Entry 4IMS (X-ray diffraction, 2.15 A resolution); this record covers chains A and B.

# Chain A (and B)
Name: Nitric oxide synthase, brain
Source organism: Rattus norvegicus
Notes: EC 1.14.13.39; chain B of this document is another copy of the same molecule, construct and numbering; everything in this record applies to it too
UniProtKB: P29476 (NOS1_RAT); residue numbers follow UniProt; this construct covers 297-718
Sequence (422 residues; numbered 297 to 718; the number before each row is that of its first residue):
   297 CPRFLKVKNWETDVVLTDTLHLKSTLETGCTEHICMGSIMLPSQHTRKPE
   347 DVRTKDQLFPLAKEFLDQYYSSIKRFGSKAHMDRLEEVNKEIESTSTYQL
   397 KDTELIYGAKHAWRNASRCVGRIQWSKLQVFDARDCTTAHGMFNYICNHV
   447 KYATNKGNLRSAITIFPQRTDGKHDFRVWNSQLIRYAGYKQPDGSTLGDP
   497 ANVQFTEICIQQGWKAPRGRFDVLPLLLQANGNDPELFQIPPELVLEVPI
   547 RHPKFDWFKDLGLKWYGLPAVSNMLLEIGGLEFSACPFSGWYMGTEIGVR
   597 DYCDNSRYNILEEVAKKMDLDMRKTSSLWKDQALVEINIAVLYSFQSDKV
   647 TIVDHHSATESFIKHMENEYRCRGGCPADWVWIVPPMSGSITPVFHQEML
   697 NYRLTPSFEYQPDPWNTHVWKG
Disordered / not traced: 297-298, 339-349, 717-718 (chain B: 297-298, 339-347)
Curated features (UniProtKB/Swiss-Prot):
  - binding site ((6R)-L-erythro-5,6,7,8-tetrahydrobiopterin): Ser334, Val677, Trp678, Phe691
  - binding site (heme b): Cys415, Tyr706
  - binding site (L-arginine): Gln478, Trp587, Tyr588, Glu592
  - mutagenesis: Tyr588 (Y588F: No decrease in nitric-oxide synthase activity; Y588H: 50% decrease of nitric-oxide synthase activity; Y588S: 30% decrease of nitric-oxide synthase activity)
Bound ions: Zn2+ site 1: Cys326, Cys331 (shared with Cys326(B), Cys331(B) of chain B); heme Fe near Cys415 (its only coordinating residue here); Zn2+ site 2: Asp600 (shared with His692(B) of chain B); Zn2+ site 3: His692 (shared with Asp600(B) of chain B)
Ligand contacts:
  - 12S (6,6'-{[5-(3-aminopropyl)benzene-1,3-diyl]diethane-2,1-diyl}bis(4-methylpyridin-2-amine)), molecule 1: Trp306, Phe691, His692
  - 12S, molecule 2: Met336, Gln478, Arg481, Pro565, Val567, Phe584, Ser585, Gly586, Trp587, Tyr588, Met589, Glu592, Arg596, Asp597, Arg603, Val677, Trp678
  - heme (HEM): Trp409, Ala412, Arg414, Cys415, Val416, Gly417, Gln420, Leu424, Ser457, Met570, Phe584, Ser585, Gly586, Trp587, Tyr588, Met589, Glu592, Arg596, Val649, Trp678, Phe704, Tyr706
From the paper describing this entry:
  - binding site for 12S: Glu592, Asp597, Trp678
  - Zn2+ coordination: Asp600, His692
  - contacts within the chain: Glu592-Arg596 (salt bridge)

# How chain A and chain B interact
Pairs across the interface - 122 pairs, chain A then chain B:
  Leu301(A) - Ile330(B)  hydrophobic
  Val303(A) - Ile335(B)  hydrophobic
  Trp306(A) - Met336(B)
  Glu307(A) - Asp600(B)
  Glu307(A) - Asn601(B)  hydrogen bond (side chain-backbone)
  Glu307(A) - Ser602(B)  hydrogen bond
  His317(A) - Ile330(B)
  Ser320(A) - His329(B)  hydrogen bond (side chain-backbone)
  Glu323(A) - Glu328(B)
  Thr324(A) - Thr327(B)  hydrogen bond (side chain-backbone)
  Thr324(A) - Glu328(B)  hydrogen bond (backbone-backbone)
  Thr324(A) - His329(B)
  Thr324(A) - Ile330(B)
  Thr324(A) - Cys331(B)
  Cys326(A) - Cys326(B)  hydrophobic
  Cys326(A) - Thr327(B)
  Cys326(A) - Glu328(B)
  Cys326(A) - Cys331(B)  hydrophobic
  Thr327(A) - Thr324(B)  hydrogen bond (backbone-side chain)
  Thr327(A) - Cys326(B)
  Glu328(A) - Glu323(B)
  Glu328(A) - Thr324(B)  hydrogen bond (backbone-backbone)
  Glu328(A) - Cys326(B)  hydrogen bond (backbone-backbone)
  Glu328(A) - Thr327(B)
  His329(A) - Ser320(B)  hydrogen bond (backbone-side chain)
  His329(A) - Thr321(B)
  His329(A) - Thr324(B)
  His329(A) - Tyr698(B)
  Ile330(A) - Leu301(B)  hydrophobic
  Ile330(A) - Thr324(B)
  Ile330(A) - Leu696(B)  hydrophobic
  Ile330(A) - Asn697(B)
  Ile330(A) - Tyr698(B)  hydrophobic
  Cys331(A) - Thr324(B)
  Cys331(A) - Cys326(B)  hydrophobic
  Cys331(A) - Cys331(B)  hydrophobic
  Cys331(A) - Asn697(B)  hydrogen bond (backbone-backbone)
  Met332(A) - Leu301(B)  hydrophobic
  Gly333(A) - Cys331(B)
  Ser334(A) - Trp676(B)
  Ser334(A) - Glu694(B)
  Ser334(A) - Met695(B)  hydrogen bond (side chain-backbone)
  Ile335(A) - Glu694(B)
  Ile335(A) - Met695(B)
  Ile335(A) - Leu696(B)  hydrophobic
  Met336(A) - Trp306(B)  hydrophobic
  Met336(A) - Glu694(B)  hydrogen bond (backbone-side chain)
  Val595(A) - Ser686(B)
  Asp600(A) - Glu307(B)
  Asp600(A) - Ser686(B)
  Asp600(A) - His692(B)  salt bridge
  Asn601(A) - Glu307(B)  hydrogen bond (backbone-side chain)
  Ser602(A) - Glu307(B)  hydrogen bond
  Leu607(A) - Ile687(B)  hydrophobic
  Lys620(A) - Gln642(B)
  Thr621(A) - Asp650(B)  hydrogen bond
  Thr621(A) - His652(B)
  Ser622(A) - Leu638(B)
  Ser622(A) - Gln642(B)  hydrogen bond
  Ser622(A) - Asp650(B)  hydrogen bond (backbone-side chain)
  Ser623(A) - Ile635(B)
  Leu624(A) - Val631(B)
  Leu624(A) - Asn634(B)
  Leu624(A) - Ile635(B)
  Leu624(A) - Leu638(B)  hydrophobic
  Leu624(A) - His651(B)
  Lys626(A) - His652(B)
  Lys626(A) - Ile687(B)
  Asp627(A) - His651(B)  salt bridge
  Asp627(A) - His652(B)  salt bridge
  Asp627(A) - Met683(B)
  Asp627(A) - Ser684(B)  hydrogen bond
  Gln628(A) - Val631(B)
  Gln628(A) - Glu632(B)  hydrogen bond
  Gln628(A) - Ile635(B)
  Leu630(A) - Ile687(B)  hydrophobic
  Val631(A) - Asp627(B)
  Val631(A) - Gln628(B)
  Val631(A) - Val631(B)  hydrophobic
  Glu632(A) - Gln628(B)  hydrogen bond
  Asn634(A) - Leu624(B)
  Ile635(A) - Ser623(B)
  Ile635(A) - Leu624(B)  hydrophobic
  Ile635(A) - Gln628(B)
  Leu638(A) - Ser622(B)
  Leu638(A) - Leu624(B)  hydrophobic
  Gln642(A) - Ser622(B)  hydrogen bond
  Asp650(A) - Thr621(B)  hydrogen bond
  Asp650(A) - Ser622(B)  hydrogen bond (side chain-backbone)
  His651(A) - Leu624(B)
  His651(A) - Asp627(B)  salt bridge
  His652(A) - Thr621(B)
  His652(A) - Leu624(B)
  His652(A) - Lys626(B)
  His652(A) - Asp627(B)  salt bridge
  Trp676(A) - Ser334(B)
  Trp676(A) - Val677(B)  hydrophobic
  Val677(A) - Trp676(B)
  Pro682(A) - Ser684(B)
  Pro682(A) - Gly685(B)  hydrogen bond (backbone-backbone)
  Pro682(A) - Ser686(B)  hydrogen bond (backbone-backbone)
  Pro682(A) - Phe691(B)  hydrophobic
  Met683(A) - Asp627(B)
  Ser684(A) - Asp627(B)  hydrogen bond
  Ser684(A) - Pro682(B)
  Ser684(A) - Met683(B)
  Ser684(A) - Ser684(B)
  Gly685(A) - Pro682(B)  hydrogen bond (backbone-backbone)
  Ser686(A) - Val595(B)
  Ser686(A) - Pro682(B)  hydrogen bond (backbone-backbone)
  Ile687(A) - Leu607(B)  hydrophobic
  Ile687(A) - Lys626(B)
  Ile687(A) - Leu630(B)  hydrophobic
  His692(A) - Asp600(B)  salt bridge
  Glu694(A) - Ser334(B)
  Glu694(A) - Ile335(B)
  Glu694(A) - Met336(B)  hydrogen bond (side chain-backbone)
  Met695(A) - Ser334(B)  hydrogen bond (backbone-side chain)
  Asn697(A) - Ile330(B)
  Asn697(A) - Cys331(B)  hydrogen bond (backbone-backbone)
  Tyr698(A) - His329(B)
  Tyr698(A) - Ile330(B)  hydrophobic
Other interface residues (no listed pair), chain A (63 interface residues in all): Lys302, Thr321, Leu322, Leu337, Cys599, Ser653, Phe691, Leu696
Other interface residues (no listed pair), chain B (61 interface residues in all): Val303, His317, Leu322, Met332, Gly333, Leu337, Cys599, Ser653

# In short
The interface between chain A and chain B involves 63 residues on one side and 61 on the other, with 31
hydrogen bonds and 6 salt bridges. Polar contacts include Asp600(A)-His692(B), Asp627(A)-His651(B) and
Asp627(A)-His652(B). From the paper: a binding site for 12S at Glu592(A), Asp597(A) and Trp678(A); Zn2+
coordination by Asp600(A) and His692(A).
Chain A and chain B are both Nitric oxide synthase, brain (Rattus norvegicus); the structure, Structure of rat
neuronal nitric oxide synthase heme domain in complex with
6,6'-((5-(3-aminopropyl)-1,3-phenylene)bis(ethane-2,1-diyl))bis(4-methylpyridin-2-amine), was determined by
X-ray diffraction, deposited together with 4IMT, 4IMU, 4IMW and 4IMX.
